6A7S - chain B; structure by X-ray diffraction, 2.00 A resolution.

[Chain B]
Molecule: N-acetylglucosamine-specific lectin
Source organism: Saxidomus purpuratus
UniProt: A0A2Z6G7U3 (A0A2Z6G7U3_9BIVA); residues -20 to 138 here correspond to UniProt positions 1-159 (UniProt number = residue number + 21)
Amino-acid sequence (159 residues; row label = number of the first residue in the row; numbers below 1 keep their minus sign (Met-20 is residue -20)):
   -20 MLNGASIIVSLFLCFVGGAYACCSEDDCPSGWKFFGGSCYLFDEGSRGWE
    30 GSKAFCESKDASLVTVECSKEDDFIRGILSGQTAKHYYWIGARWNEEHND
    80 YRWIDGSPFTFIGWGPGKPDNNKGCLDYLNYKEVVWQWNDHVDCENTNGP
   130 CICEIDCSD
Not modelled in the structure: -20 to 0
Disulfide bonds: Cys1-Cys47, Cys2-Cys136, Cys7-Cys18, Cys35-Cys132, Cys104-Cys123
Ion coordination: Ca2+: Thr44, Glu46, Glu50, Glu133 (together with 2-amino-2-hydroxymethyl-propane-1,3-diol)
Ligand contacts: 2-acetamido-2-deoxy-beta-D-galactopyranose (NGA): His65, Tyr66, Trp68, Lys97, Asp99, Asp106, Leu108, Tyr110, Asn118, Asp119, His120, Thr126
From the paper describing this entry:
  - binding site for 2-acetamido-2-deoxy-beta-D-galactopyranose: Tyr66, Asp106, Asn118, His120

[In short]
Ligands of chain B: 2-acetamido-2-deoxy-beta-D-galactopyranose. Thr44, Glu46, Glu50 and Glu133 coordinate
Ca2+. From the paper: a binding site for 2-acetamido-2-deoxy-beta-D-galactopyranose at Tyr66, Asp106 and
Asn118 among others.
Chain B is N-acetylglucosamine-specific lectin (Saxidomus purpuratus); the structure, Ca2+-independent C-type
lectin SPL-2 from Saxidomus purpuratus, was determined by X-ray diffraction, deposited together with 6A7T.
